Entry 6AZ1 (electron microscopy, 2.70 A resolution); this record covers chains T and 1 of the 38 polymer chains in the assembly.

== Chain T ==
Protein: ribosomal protein S15
From: Leishmania donovani
Reference sequence: E9BPR7 (E9BPR7_LEIDB); residues 1-151 here = UniProt positions 1-151
Amino-acid sequence (151 residues; each row starts with the number of its first residue):
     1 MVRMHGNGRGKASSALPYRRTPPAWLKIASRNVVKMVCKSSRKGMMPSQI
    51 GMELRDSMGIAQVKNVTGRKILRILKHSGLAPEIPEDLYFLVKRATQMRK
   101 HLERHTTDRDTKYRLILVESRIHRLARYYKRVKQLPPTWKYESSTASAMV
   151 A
Not modelled in the structure: 1, 144-151

== Chain 1 ==
Molecule: ribosomal RNA 18S
From: Leishmania donovani
Sequence (2203 nucleotides; numbered 1 to 2203; the number before each row is that of its first residue):
     1 GAUCUGGUUGAUUCUGCCAGUAGUCAUXUGCUUGUUUCAAGGACUUAGCC
    51 AUGCAUGCCUCAGAAUCACUGCAUUUGCAGGAAUCUGCGCAUGGCUCXUU
   101 ACAUCAGACGUAAUCUGCCGCAAAAAUCUUGCGGUUUCCGCAAAAUUGGA
   151 UAACUUGGCGAAACGCCAAGCUAAUACAUGAACCAACCGGGUGUUCUCCA
   201 CUCCAGACGGUGGGCAACCAUCGUCGUGAGACGCCCAGCGAAUGAAUGAC
   251 AGUAAAACCAAUGCCUUCACUGGCAGUAACACCCAGCAGUGUUGACUCAA
   301 UUCAUUCCGUGCGAAAGCCGGCUUGUUCCGGCGUCUUUUGACGAACAACU
   351 GCCCUAUCAGCUGGUGAUGGCCGUGUAGUGGACUGCCAUGGCGUUGACGG
   401 GAGCGGGGGAUUAGGGUUCGAUUCCGGAGAGGGAGCCUGAGAAAUAGCUA
   451 CCACUUCUACGGAGGGCAGCAGGCGCGCXAAUUGCCCAAUGUCAAAACAA
   501 AACGAUGAGGCAGCGAAAAGAAAUAGAGUUGUCAGUCCAUUUGGAUUGUC
   551 AUUUCAAUGGGGGAUAUUUAAACCCAUCCAAUAUCGAGUAACAAUUGGAG
   601 GACAAGUCUGGUGCCAGCACCCGCGGUAAUUCCAGCUCCAAAAGCGUAUA
   651 UUAAUGCUGUUGCUGUUXAAGGGUUCGUAGUUGAACUGUGGGCUGUGCAG
   701 GUUUGUUCCUGGUCGUCCCGUCCAUGUCGGAUUUGGUGACCCAGGCCCUU
   751 GCAGCCCGUGAACAUUCAAAGAAACAAGAAACACGGGAGUGGUUCCUUUC
   801 CUGAUUUACGCAUGUCAUGCAUGCCAGGGGGCGUCCGUGAUUUUUUACUG
   851 UGACUAAAGAAGCGUGACUAAAGCAGUCAUUUGACUUGAAUUAGAAAGCA
   901 UGGGAUAACAAXGGAGCAGCCUCUAGGCUACCGUUUCGGCUUUUGUUGGU
   951 UUUAAAGGUCUAUUGGAGAUUAUGGAGCUGUGCGACAAGUGCUUUCCCAU
  1001 CGCAACCUCGGUUCGGUGUGUGGCGCCUUUGAGGGGUUUAGUGCGUCCGG
  1051 UACGAGCUCCGGUUCGUCCGGCCGUAACGCCUUUUCAACUCACGGCCUCU
  1101 AGGAAUGAAGGAGGGUAGUUCGGGGGAGAACGUACUGGGGCGUCAGAGGU
  1151 GAAAUUCUUAGACCGCACCAAGACGAACUACAGCGAAGGCAUUCUUCAAG
  1201 GAUACCUUCCUCAAUCAAGAACCAAAGUGUGGAGAUCGAAGAUGAUUAGA
  1251 GACCAUUGUAGUCCACACUGCAAACGAUGACACCCAUGAAUUGGGGAUCU
  1301 UAUGGGCCGGCCUGCGGCAGGGUUUACCCUGUGUCAGCACCGCGCCCGCU
  1351 UUUACCACCUUACGUAUCUUUUCUAUUCGGCCUUUACCGGCCACCCACGG
  1401 GAAUAUCCUCAGCACGUUUUCUGUUUUUUCACGCGAAAGCUUUGAGGUUA
  1451 CAGUCUCAGGGGGGAGUACGUUCGCAAGAGUGAAACUUAAAGAAAUUGAC
  1501 GGAAUGGCACCACAAGACGUGGAGCGUGCGGUUUAAUUXGACXXAACACG
  1551 GGGAACUUUACCAGAUCCGGACAGGAUGAGGAUUGACAGAUUGAGUGUUC
  1601 UUUCUCGAUUCCCUGAAUGGUGGUGCAUGGCCGCUUUUGGUCGGUGGAGU
  1651 GAUUUGUUUGGUUGAUUCCGUCAACGGACGAGAUCCAAGCUGCCCAGUAG
  1701 AAUUCAGAAUUGCCCAUAGGAUAGCAAACUCAUCGGCGGGUUUUACCCAA
  1751 CGGUGGGCCGCAUUCGGUCGAAUUCUUCUCUGCGGGAUUCCUUUGUAAUU
  1801 GCACAAGGUGAAAUUUUGGGCAACAGCAGGUCUGUGAUGCUCCUCAAUGU
  1851 UCUGGGCGACACGCGCACUACAAUGUCAGUGAGAACAAGAAAAACGACUU
  1901 UUGUCGAACCUACUUGAUCAAAAGAGUGGGGAAACCCCGGAAUCACAUAG
  1951 ACUCACUUGGGACCGAGGAUUGCAAUUAUUGGUCGCGCAACGAGGAAUGU
  2001 CUCGUAGGCGCAGCUCAUCAXACUGUGCCGAUUACGUCCCUGCCAUUUGU
  2051 ACACACCGCCXGUCGUUGUUUCCGAUGAUGGUGCAAUACAGGUGAUCGGA
  2101 CAGGCGGUGUUUUAUCCGCCCGAAAGUUCACCGAUAUUUCUUCAAUAGAG
  2151 GAAGCAAAAGUCGUAACAAGGUAGCUGUAGGUGAACCUGCAGCUGGAUCA
  2201 UUU
Not modelled in the structure: 74-76, 136-137, 194, 201-227, 252-254, 267-272, 323-327, 530-551, 697-715, 726, 733-737, 743-749, 764-769, 777-782, 793-828, 880-881, 886, 919-948, 1000-1099, 1119, 1299-1357, 1372-1407, 1428-1429, 1725-1759, 1766, 1794, 1799, 1898-1902, 2102-2121
Differences from the reference sequence: conflict M1Y_1539 (U1020612 in 322500086), C4J_1543 (U1020608 in 322500086)
Modified residues: OMU (o2'-methyluridine 5'-monophosphate) at position 8, OMC (o2'-methylycytidine-5'-monophosphate) at position 18, A2M (2'-O-methyladenosine 5'-(dihydrogen phosphate)) at position 28, OMU (o2'-methyluridine 5'-monophosphate) at position 33, OMC (o2'-methylycytidine-5'-monophosphate) at position 38, A2M (2'-O-methyladenosine 5'-(dihydrogen phosphate)) at position 98, OMC (o2'-methylycytidine-5'-monophosphate) at position 115, A2M (2'-O-methyladenosine 5'-(dihydrogen phosphate)) at position 479, OMG (o2'-methylguanosine-5'-monophosphate) at position 509, OMU (o2'-methyluridine 5'-monophosphate) at position 661, A2M (2'-O-methyladenosine 5'-(dihydrogen phosphate)) at position 668, A2M (2'-O-methyladenosine 5'-(dihydrogen phosphate)) at position 912, OMG (o2'-methylguanosine-5'-monophosphate) at position 1464, OMG (o2'-methylguanosine-5'-monophosphate) at position 1478, M1Y ((1S)-1,4-anhydro-1-(1-methyl-2,4-dioxo-1,2,3,4-tetrahydropyrimidin-5-yl)-5-O-phosphono-D-xylitol) at position 1539, C4J ((5S)-5-{3-[(3S)-3-amino-3-carboxypropyl]-1-methyl-2,4-dioxo-1,2,3,4-tetrahydropyrimidin-5-yl}-2,5-anhydro-1-O-phosphono-L-arabinitol) at position 1543, 5MC (5-methylcytidine-5'-monophosphate) at position 1544, OMG (o2'-methylguanosine-5'-monophosphate) at position 1550, OMU (o2'-methyluridine 5'-monophosphate) at position 1621, OMG (o2'-methylguanosine-5'-monophosphate) at position 1623, OMG (o2'-methylguanosine-5'-monophosphate) at position 1647, OMU (o2'-methyluridine 5'-monophosphate) at position 1777, OMG (o2'-methylguanosine-5'-monophosphate) at position 1829, OMU (o2'-methyluridine 5'-monophosphate) at position 1833, OMG (o2'-methylguanosine-5'-monophosphate) at position 1865, OMC (o2'-methylycytidine-5'-monophosphate) at position 1866, OMU (o2'-methyluridine 5'-monophosphate) at position 1979, 7MG (7N-methyl-8-hydroguanosine-5'-monophosphate) at position 1995, A2M (2'-O-methyladenosine 5'-(dihydrogen phosphate)) at position 2021, OMU (o2'-methyluridine 5'-monophosphate) at position 2048, 4OC (4n,o2'-methylcytidine-5'-monophosphate) at position 2059, 5MC (5-methylcytidine-5'-monophosphate) at position 2061, OMC (o2'-methylycytidine-5'-monophosphate) at position 2140, OMG (o2'-methylguanosine-5'-monophosphate) at position 2151, MA6 (6N-dimethyladenosine-5'-monophoshate) at position 2184, MA6 (6N-dimethyladenosine-5'-monophoshate) at position 2185
Covalently attached groups: paromomycin (PAR) linked to C1421; covalent link G1700-OMU_1777
Residues lining bound ligands:
  - Mg2+ (MG), molecule 1: U96, G426, G427
  - Mg2+ (MG), molecule 2: G405, G406, G420
  - Mg2+ (MG), molecule 3: G432, C452, U2135
  - Mg2+ (MG), molecule 4: C467, C470, G472
  - Mg2+ (MG), molecule 5: G606, A634, G635
  - Mg2+ (MG), molecule 6: U609, G610, G611, A629
  - Mg2+ (MG), molecule 7: A783, C784, C835, C836
  - Mg2+ (MG), molecule 8: A1108, A1109, G1111, A1112, C1209, C1210
  - Mg2+ (MG), molecule 9: G1189, A1272, A1274, G2192
  - Mg2+ (MG), molecule 10: C1237, G1238, U1257, G1258
  - Mg2+ (MG), molecule 11: G1530, G1531, G1858
  - Mg2+ (MG), molecule 12: C2162, G2163, U2164
  - paromomycin (PAR), molecule 1: G20, A22, G23, U24, A26, U27, C645, G646, U647, A648, U649, A650, U651
  - paromomycin (PAR), molecule 2: U365, G366, A367, A2085, A2086, C2132, G2133, A2134
  - paromomycin (PAR), molecule 3: A1290, U1291, U1292, G1293, G1294, G1295, U1419, U1420, U1422, G1423
  - paromomycin (PAR), molecule 4: A1509, C1510, C1511, U1637, U1638, G1639, G1664, A1681, G1682, U1815, G1818, G1819, C1821, A1822, U2002, C2003
  - paromomycin (PAR), molecule 5: G2062, U2063, C2064, G2065, U2066, C2155, A2156, A2157, A2158, A2159, G2160, U2161, C2162
  - paromomycin (PAR), molecule 6: U2066, U2067, G2068, U2069, U2070, U2071, A2149, G2150, OMG_2151, A2152, A2153, G2154, C2155
From the paper describing this entry:
  - conformationally variable residues (side-chain flip): A2158, A2159
  - binding site for paromomycin: G2065, A2158, A2159

== How chain T and chain 1 interact ==
Residue-residue contacts - 139 pairs, chain T then chain 1:
  Val2(T) with G1113(1), phosphate contact; G1114(1), phosphate contact; G1201(1), phosphate contact; A1202(1), hydrogen bond to the phosphate
  Arg3(T) with A1112(1), sugar contact; G1113(1), hydrogen bond to the phosphate; C1281(1), hydrogen bond to the phosphate; A1282(1), salt bridge to the phosphate
  Met4(T) with C676(1), phosphate contact; A1112(1), hydrogen bond to the sugar; G1113(1), hydrogen bond to the phosphate; A1213(1), phosphate contact; A1214(1), phosphate contact
  His5(T) with C676(1), phosphate contact; G677(1), salt bridge to the phosphate
  Asn7(T) with A1186(1), sugar contact
  Gly8(T) with G1201(1), phosphate contact; A1202(1), phosphate contact
  Arg9(T) with A1202(1), phosphate contact; C1281(1), salt bridge to the phosphate; A1282(1), salt bridge to the phosphate; U1422(1), sugar contact; G1423(1), phosphate contact
  Gly10(T) with A1202(1), hydrogen bond to the phosphate; U1203(1), phosphate contact
  Lys11(T) with U1203(1), hydrogen bond to the phosphate; A1204(1), phosphate contact; C1421(1), sugar contact; U1422(1), salt bridge to the phosphate
  Ala12(T) with U1203(1), phosphate contact; A1204(1), phosphate contact; C1205(1), base contact
  Ser13(T) with C1205(1), base contact
  Ser14(T) with C1205(1), sugar contact; C1206(1), phosphate contact; U1207(1), hydrogen bond to the phosphate
  Ala15(T) with C1206(1), hydrogen bond to the phosphate
  Leu16(T) with A1108(1), sugar contact; C1206(1), sugar contact
  Pro17(T) with C1206(1), sugar contact
  Arg20(T) with G1107(1), phosphate contact; A1108(1), salt bridge to the phosphate
  Ser30(T) with G1103(1), hydrogen bond to the base
  Arg31(T) with U995(1), phosphate contact; C996(1), phosphate contact
  Lys35(T) with C996(1), salt bridge to the phosphate
  Pro47(T) with U1208(1), sugar contact
  Ser48(T) with G1114(1), hydrogen bond to the base; G1115(1), hydrogen bond to the sugar; U1207(1), hydrogen bond to the base; U1208(1), sugar contact
  Gln49(T) with U1116(1), sugar contact
  Gly51(T) with U1207(1), sugar contact
  Met52(T) with G1115(1), base contact; U1116(1), sugar contact; U1207(1), hydrogen bond to the sugar
  Arg55(T) with C1205(1), sugar contact; C1206(1), sugar contact; U1207(1), salt bridge to the phosphate
  Ala61(T) with C1206(1), sugar contact
  Gln62(T) with C1206(1), phosphate contact; U1207(1), hydrogen bond to the phosphate; U1208(1), hydrogen bond to the phosphate
  Lys64(T) with G1107(1), salt bridge to the phosphate
  Gly68(T) with G1103(1), base contact; A1105(1), base contact
  Arg69(T) with G1103(1), salt bridge to the phosphate; A1105(1), base contact
  Lys70(T) with A1108(1), base contact; C1209(1), phosphate contact; C1210(1), base contact
  Ile71(T) with U1208(1), phosphate contact; C1209(1), phosphate contact
  Leu72(T) with C1209(1), hydrogen bond to the phosphate
  Arg73(T) with G914(1), salt bridge to the phosphate; A915(1), phosphate contact
  Lys76(T) with G914(1), salt bridge to the phosphate; A915(1), sugar contact
  His77(T) with A915(1), stacking on the base
  Glu86(T) with G1114(1), sugar contact; U1208(1), hydrogen bond to the sugar
  Asp87(T) with G1113(1), hydrogen bond to the base; G1114(1), sugar contact
  Phe90(T) with G1114(1), phosphate contact; G1115(1), sugar contact
  Leu91(T) with G1114(1), sugar contact
  Arg94(T) with G1115(1), salt bridge to the phosphate; A1199(1), phosphate contact; G1200(1), salt bridge to the phosphate
  Gln97(T) with A1198(1), sugar contact; A1199(1), phosphate contact
  Met98(T) with A1198(1), sugar contact; A1199(1), phosphate contact; G1200(1), phosphate contact
  His101(T) with G1125(1), base contact; C1197(1), hydrogen bond to the sugar; A1198(1), hydrogen bond to the sugar
  His105(T) with G1126(1), hydrogen bond to the base; A1127(1), sugar contact; C1197(1), sugar contact
  Thr107(T) with G1126(1), sugar contact; A1127(1), phosphate contact; C1266(1), phosphate contact
  Asp108(T) with G1125(1), hydrogen bond to the sugar; G1126(1), sugar contact
  Arg109(T) with G1125(1), phosphate contact; G1188(1), hydrogen bond to the base
  Asp110(T) with G1124(1), base contact; G1125(1), hydrogen bond to the sugar
  Thr111(T) with A1198(1), sugar contact
  Tyr113(T) with U675(1), hydrogen bond to the sugar; A1186(1), stacking on the base
  Arg114(T) with G1185(1), hydrogen bond to the phosphate; A1186(1), salt bridge to the phosphate; A1199(1), sugar contact; G1200(1), sugar contact
  Ile116(T) with A1221(1), sugar contact
  Leu117(T) with U675(1), sugar contact
  Ser120(T) with C676(1), hydrogen bond to the sugar; G677(1), phosphate contact
  Arg121(T) with G1113(1), phosphate contact; G1114(1), salt bridge to the phosphate
  Arg124(T) with G677(1), salt bridge to the phosphate; A1213(1), salt bridge to the phosphate; A1214(1), salt bridge to the phosphate
  Leu125(T) with G1113(1), sugar contact; C1212(1), sugar contact
  Arg127(T) with U678(1), salt bridge to the phosphate
  Tyr128(T) with C1210(1), sugar contact; U1211(1), hydrogen bond to the phosphate; C1212(1), sugar contact
  Arg131(T) with G913(1), base contact; C1212(1), hydrogen bond to the phosphate
  Val132(T) with G913(1), base contact
  Lys133(T) with G913(1), base contact; G916(1), hydrogen bond to the base
  Gln134(T) with G913(1), hydrogen bond to the sugar; G914(1), hydrogen bond to the phosphate; G916(1), base contact
Also at the interface, not in a pair above, chain T (68 interface residues in all): Val63, Val66, Thr106, Val118
Also at the interface, not in a pair above, chain 1 (53 interface residues in all): G1110, A1187

== In short ==
68 residues of chain T face 53 of chain 1 across their interface, with 33 hydrogen bonds, 20 salt bridges and
2 aromatic stacking contacts. Polar contacts include Ser30(T)-G1103(1), Ser48(T)-G1114(1) and
Ser48(T)-U1207(1). From the paper: a binding site for paromomycin at G2065(1), A2158(1) and A2159(1);
conformational variability at A2158(1) and A2159(1).
Chain T is ribosomal protein S15 and chain 1 is ribosomal RNA 18S, both from Leishmania donovani; the
structure, Cryo-EM structure of the small subunit of Leishmania ribosome bound to paromomycin, was determined
by electron microscopy.
